Entry 5C8A (X-ray diffraction, 2.15 A resolution); this record covers chains A and D of the 4 polymer chains in the assembly.

[Chain A (and D)]
Protein: Light-dependent transcriptional regulator CarH
Organism: Thermus thermophilus
Notes: chain D of this document is another copy of the same molecule, construct and numbering; everything in this record applies to it too
UniProt: Q746J7 (Q746J7_THET2); residues 80-285 here = UniProt positions 80-285
Sequence (206 residues; row label = number of the first residue in the row):
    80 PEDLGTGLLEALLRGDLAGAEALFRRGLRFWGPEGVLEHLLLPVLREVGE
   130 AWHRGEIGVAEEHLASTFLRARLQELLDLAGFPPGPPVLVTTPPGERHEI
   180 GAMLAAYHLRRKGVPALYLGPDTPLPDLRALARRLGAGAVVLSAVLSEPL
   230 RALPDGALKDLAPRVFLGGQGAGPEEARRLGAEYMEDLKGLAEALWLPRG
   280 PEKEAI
Unresolved in the structure: 80, 275-285
Ion coordination: cobalamin Co: His177 (together with 5'-deoxyadenosine)
Ligand contacts:
  - 5'-deoxyadenosine (5AD): Trp131, Val138, Glu141, His142, His177
  - cobalamin (B12): Leu121, Leu124, Arg125, Val127, Gly128, Glu129, Trp131, His132, Glu141, His142, Ser145, Arg149, Gly174, Glu175, Arg176, His177, Glu178, Ile179, Gly180, Leu183, Val220, Leu221, Ser222, Val224, Leu225, Glu227, Leu246, Gly247, Gly248, Gln249, Met264, Glu265, Asp266, Leu267, Leu270
From the paper describing this entry:
  - cobalamin coordination: His177
  - binding site for 5'-deoxyadenosine: Trp131, Val138, Glu141, His142
  - self-association interface (contacts with another copy of this molecule): Gly160, Gly192
  - mutagenesis - H142A, D201R: decreased binding to AdoCbl
  - mutagenesis - W131A, E141A, H142A, R176D/D201R, R176E/D201R, D201R: decreased binding to DNA
  - mutagenesis - W131F: unchanged binding to DNA
  - mutagenesis - H132A: decreased binding to Cbl
  - mutagenesis - H132A: decreased binding to cobalamin

[How chain A and chain D interact]
Residue-residue contacts - 12 pairs, chain A then chain D:
  Arg105(A) - Leu158(D)
  Arg108(A) - Arg104(D)  hydrogen bond (backbone-side chain)
  Arg108(A) - Glu154(D)
  Arg108(A) - Asp157(D)
  Phe109(A) - Arg104(D)  hydrogen bond (backbone-side chain)
  Phe109(A) - Leu107(D)
  Phe109(A) - Leu158(D)  hydrophobic
  Trp110(A) - Arg104(D)
  Trp110(A) - Arg108(D)
  Gly111(A) - Arg104(D)
  Pro112(A) - Glu100(D)
  His118(A) - Arg108(D)
Interface residues without a listed pair, chain A (8 interface residues in all): Lys191
Interface residues without a listed pair, chain D (9 interface residues in all): Ala97, Pro112

[Overview]
8 residues of chain A and 9 residues of chain D are in contact, with 2 hydrogen bonds. Polar contacts include
Arg108(A)-Arg104(D) and Phe109(A)-Arg104(D). The paper reports a binding site for 5'-deoxyadenosine at
Trp131(A), Val138(A) and Glu141(A) among others; W131A, E141A and H142A of chain A, among others, reduce
binding to DNA; 8 substitutions were tested in all.
Both chains are Light-dependent transcriptional regulator CarH (Thermus thermophilus). Entry 5C8A (Crystal
structure of a truncated form of Thermus thermophilus CarH bound to adenosylcobalamin (dark state)) was
determined by X-ray diffraction, deposited together with 5C8D, 5C8E and 5C8F.
